PDB entry 9CL6 | electron microscopy, 2.77 A resolution | chains I and J of the 12 polymer chains in the assembly

Chain I:
Molecule: Ammonia monooxygenase alpha subunit
Source organism: Nitrosomonas europaea ATCC 19718
Notes: EC 1.14.99.39
UniProtKB: Q04507 (AMOA_NITEU); residue numbers follow UniProt; this construct covers 3-276
Chain sequence (274 residues; each row starts with the number of its first residue):
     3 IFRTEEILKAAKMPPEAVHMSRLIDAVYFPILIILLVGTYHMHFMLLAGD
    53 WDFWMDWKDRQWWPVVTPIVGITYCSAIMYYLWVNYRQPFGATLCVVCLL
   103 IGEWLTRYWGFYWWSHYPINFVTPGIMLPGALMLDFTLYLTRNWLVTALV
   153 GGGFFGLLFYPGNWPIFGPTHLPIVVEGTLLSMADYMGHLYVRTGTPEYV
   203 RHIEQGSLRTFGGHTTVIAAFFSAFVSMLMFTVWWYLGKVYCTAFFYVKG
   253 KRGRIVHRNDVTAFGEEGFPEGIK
Curated features (UniProtKB/Swiss-Prot):
  - binding site (Cu(+)): Asp187, His191, His204

Chain J:
Molecule: Ammonia monooxygenase subunit C
Source organism: Nitrosomonas europaea ATCC 19718
UniProtKB: Q82T63 (Q82T63_NITEU); numbering as in UniProt (aligned over 18-271)
Chain sequence (254 residues; numbered 18 to 271; the number before each row is that of its first residue):
    18 YDMSLWYDSKFYKFGMITMLLVAIFWVWYQRYFAYSHGMDSMEPEFDRVW
    68 MGLWRVHMAIMPLFALVTWGWILKTRDTKEQLDNLDPKLEIKRYFYYMMW
   118 LGVYIFGVYWGGSFFTEQDASWHQVIIRDTSFTPSHVVMFYGSFPMYIVC
   168 GVATYLYAMTRLPLFSRGISFPLVMAIAGPLMILPNVGLNEWGHAFWFME
   218 ELFSAPLHWGFVVLGWAGLFQGGVAAQIITRYSNLTDVVWNNQSKEILNN
   268 RIVA
Ion coordination: Cu ion: Asp136, His140

Interface between chain I and chain J:
Residue-residue contacts (175; chain I residue first):
  Lys14(I) with Asn258(J), hydrogen bond (backbone-side chain)
  Pro16(I) with Trp257(J), hydrophobic
  Glu18(I) with Tyr18(J); Asp19(J); Trp23(J), hydrogen bond; Trp257(J), hydrogen bond
  Ala19(I) with Trp257(J), hydrophobic
  His21(I) with Tyr18(J); Met20(J)
  Met22(I) with Trp23(J), hydrophobic; Ile108(J), hydrophobic; Phe112(J); Thr253(J); Trp257(J), hydrophobic
  Leu25(I) with Met20(J), hydrophobic; Trp23(J), hydrophobic; Tyr24(J), hydrophobic
  Ile26(I) with Phe112(J), hydrophobic; Tyr249(J), hydrophobic
  Val29(I) with Tyr24(J); Met115(J), hydrophobic
  Tyr30(I) with Gln238(J), hydrogen bond; Ala242(J)
  Ile33(I) with Tyr29(J); Met115(J); Gly119(J); Ile122(J), hydrophobic
  Leu34(I) with Gln238(J)
  Ile36(I) with Ile122(J), hydrophobic; Phe123(J), hydrophobic; Tyr126(J), hydrophobic
  Leu37(I) with Ile122(J); Gly235(J); Gln238(J)
  Val39(I) with Tyr126(J), hydrophobic
  Gly40(I) with Tyr126(J); Ser130(J)
  Thr41(I) with Gly232(J)
  His43(I) with Ser130(J); Glu134(J), salt bridge
  Met44(I) with Gly129(J); Ile200(J), hydrophobic; Phe228(J), hydrophobic
  His45(I) with Val229(J); Trp233(J), hydrogen bond
  Met47(I) with Thr133(J); Glu134(J); Phe220(J), hydrophobic; Ser221(J)
  Leu48(I) with Phe220(J), hydrophobic; Ser221(J); His225(J); Trp226(J), hydrogen bond (backbone-side chain); Phe228(J), hydrophobic; Val229(J), hydrophobic
  Leu49(I) with Ser221(J); Trp226(J)
  Gly51(I) with Ser221(J)
  Asp52(I) with Leu219(J); Phe220(J), hydrogen bond (side chain-backbone); Ser221(J), hydrogen bond (side chain-backbone)
  Trp53(I) with Ser221(J)
  Phe55(I) with Glu134(J); Ala137(J), hydrophobic
  Trp56(I) with Gln141(J)
  Trp59(I) with Leu219(J), hydrophobic
  Tyr76(I) with Gly232(J), hydrogen bond (side chain-backbone); Trp233(J); Leu236(J), hydrophobic
  Ile80(I) with Leu236(J), hydrophobic; Gln238(J)
  Tyr83(I) with Gln238(J); Gly239(J); Ala242(J)
  Tyr88(I) with Ile246(J)
  Glu105(I) with Glu134(J)
  Leu107(I) with Tyr126(J)
  Thr108(I) with Ser130(J); Phe131(J); Glu134(J), hydrogen bond
  Arg109(I) with Glu134(J), salt bridge
  Trp111(I) with Arg48(J), hydrogen bond (backbone-side chain); Phe131(J), hydrophobic; Gln135(J)
  Gly112(I) with Gln135(J); Ser138(J), hydrogen bond (backbone-side chain)
  Phe113(I) with Glu134(J); Ser138(J)
  Trp115(I) with Arg48(J)
  Trp116(I) with Gln47(J), hydrogen bond (side chain-backbone); Arg48(J); Ala51(J), hydrophobic; Tyr52(J), hydrogen bond (backbone-side chain); Gln135(J); Ser138(J); Trp139(J), hydrophobic
  Ser117(I) with Tyr52(J); Ser138(J), hydrogen bond (side chain-backbone); Val142(J)
  His118(I) with Tyr52(J)
  Tyr119(I) with Gln141(J), hydrogen bond (side chain-backbone)
  Arg195(I) with Gln141(J)
  Thr196(I) with Gln141(J), hydrogen bond (backbone-backbone); Val142(J); Ile143(J); Ile144(J)
  Gly197(I) with His140(J); Gln141(J), hydrogen bond (backbone-backbone); Ile143(J); Ile144(J); Glu218(J)
  Thr198(I) with Gln141(J), hydrogen bond
  Pro199(I) with Glu218(J)
  Tyr201(I) with Glu218(J)
  Val202(I) with Glu218(J); Leu219(J)
  His204(I) with Leu219(J)
  Trp236(I) with Trp233(J); Leu236(J), hydrophobic
  Val242(I) with Phe237(J)
  Tyr243(I) with Trp233(J); Leu236(J); Phe237(J); Gly239(J); Gly240(J), hydrogen bond (backbone-backbone)
  Cys244(I) with Gly240(J)
  Thr245(I) with Phe188(J); Pro189(J); Gly240(J)
  Ala246(I) with Pro189(J); Gly240(J); Gln244(J)
  Phe247(I) with Ile186(J); Ser187(J); Phe188(J), hydrogen bond (backbone-backbone); Pro189(J); Gln244(J), hydrogen bond (backbone-side chain)
  Phe248(I) with Leu181(J); Gly185(J); Ile186(J); Ser187(J); Gln244(J); Ile269(J), hydrophobic
  Tyr249(I) with Gly185(J); Ile186(J), hydrogen bond (backbone-backbone)
  Val250(I) with Gly185(J); Ile269(J), hydrophobic; Val270(J); Ala271(J)
  Arg260(I) with Arg268(J); Val270(J), hydrogen bond (side chain-backbone); Ala271(J)
  Asn261(I) with Arg268(J); Ile269(J)
  Asp262(I) with Leu181(J); Thr247(J); Arg248(J); Asn251(J); Ile269(J)
  Val263(I) with Thr247(J); Asn251(J), hydrogen bond (backbone-side chain); Arg268(J)
  Thr264(I) with Thr247(J), hydrogen bond; Ser250(J)
  Ala265(I) with Asn251(J), hydrogen bond (backbone-side chain); Ile264(J), hydrophobic
  Phe266(I) with Asp254(J)
  Glu268(I) with Arg268(J), salt bridge
  Phe271(I) with Asp254(J); Gln260(J); Ile264(J), hydrophobic
  Gly274(I) with Gln260(J)
  Ile275(I) with Asp254(J); Asn258(J); Gln260(J)
Other interface residues (no listed pair), chain I (81 interface residues in all): Pro17, Ala50, Ala79, Gly104, Val194, Lys251, Gly252
Other interface residues (no listed pair), chain J (78 interface residues in all): Met33, Lys105, Phe182, Arg184, Ala222, Ala243

In short:
81 residues of chain I face 78 of chain J across their interface, with 27 hydrogen bonds and 3 salt bridges.
Among the polar pairs are His43(I)-Glu134(J), Arg109(I)-Glu134(J) and Glu268(I)-Arg268(J). Curated annotation
(UniProt) lists 3 Cu+-binding residues on chain I.
Chain I is Ammonia monooxygenase alpha subunit and chain J is Ammonia monooxygenase subunit C, both from
Nitrosomonas europaea ATCC 19718; the structure, Ammonia monooxygenase in native membranes, was determined by
electron microscopy (same publication as 9CL1, 9CL2, 9CL3, 9CL4 and 9CL5).
